Entry 6O4O (X-ray diffraction, 1.62 A resolution); this record covers chain A.

[Chain A]
Name: Interleukin-11
Source organism: Homo sapiens
UniProtKB: P20809 (IL11_HUMAN); residues 11-178 here correspond to UniProt positions 32-199 (UniProt number = residue number + 21)
Sequence (169 residues; each row starts with the number of its first residue):
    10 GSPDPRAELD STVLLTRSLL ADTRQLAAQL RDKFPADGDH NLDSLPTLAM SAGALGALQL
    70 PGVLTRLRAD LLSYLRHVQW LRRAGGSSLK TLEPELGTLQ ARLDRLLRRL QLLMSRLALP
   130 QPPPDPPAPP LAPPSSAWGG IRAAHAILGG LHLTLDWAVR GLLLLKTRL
Construct notes: expression tag (10)
Swiss-Prot annotation at these positions:
  - region: His-161 to Arg-169 (Important for interaction with IL11RA and for the stimulation of cell proliferation)
  - site: Trp-147 (Important for interaction with IL6ST and for the stimulation of cell proliferation)
Reported in the primary citation:
  - conformationally variable residues: Pro-103
  - contacts within the chain: Ser-53/His-86 (hydrogen bond)
  - mutagenesis - R169A: decreased binding to IL-11Ralpha
  - mutagenesis - R169A: decreased signaling in response to activation of STAT3

[Summary]
From the paper: R169A reduces binding to IL-11Ralpha; conformational variability at Pro-103.
Chain A is Interleukin-11 (Homo sapiens); the structure, The structure of human interleukin 11, was determined
by X-ray diffraction, deposited together with 6O4P.
